5I2D - chains H and J of the 11 polymer chains in the assembly; structure by X-ray diffraction, 4.41 A resolution (low resolution: residue-level contacts below are approximate; hydrogen-bond / salt-bridge calls are withheld).

[Chain H]
Name: Transcriptional regulator, Crp family
Source organism: Thermus thermophilus (strain HB8 / ATCC 27634 / DSM 579)
Reference sequence: Q53W63 (Q53W63_THET8); residues 1-195 here = UniProt positions 1-195
Amino-acid sequence (215 residues; row label = number of the first residue in the row; numbers below 1 keep their minus sign (Met-19 is residue -19)):
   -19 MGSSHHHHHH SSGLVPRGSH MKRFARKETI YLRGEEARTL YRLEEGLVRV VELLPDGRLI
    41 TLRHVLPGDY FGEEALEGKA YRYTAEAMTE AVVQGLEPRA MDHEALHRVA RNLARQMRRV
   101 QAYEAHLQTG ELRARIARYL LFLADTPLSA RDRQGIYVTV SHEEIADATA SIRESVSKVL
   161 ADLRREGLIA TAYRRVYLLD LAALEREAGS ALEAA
Not modelled in the structure: -19 to 0
Sequence notes: initiating methionine (-19); expression tag (-18 to 0)
Curated features (UniProtKB/Swiss-Prot):
  - DNA-binding region: His142 to Ala161 (H-T-H motif)

[Chain J]
Molecule: 72-nt DNA strand
Sequence (72 nucleotides; numbered -14 to 57; the number before each row is that of its first residue; numbers below 1 keep their minus sign (DC-14 is residue -14)):
   -14 CCTGCATCCG TGAGTCGAGG GTAATAACGG CAACGGACGG GCCTTGACTG TGAGGTGGCT
    46 CACAAGGGCC CA
Not modelled in the structure: -14 to -12, 55-57

[Chain H / chain J interface]
Pairs across the interface (14; chain H residue first):
  Arg38(H) - DT45(J)
  Glu111(H) - DG42(J)
  Glu111(H) - DG43(J)
  Leu112(H) - DG43(J)
  Ala150(H) - DC44(J)
  Ser151(H) - DC44(J)
  Ile152(H) - DC44(J)
  Ile152(H) - DT45(J)
  Glu154(H) - DT45(J)
  Glu154(H) - DC46(J)
  Ser155(H) - DG43(J)
  Ser155(H) - DC44(J)
  Tyr173(H) - DG53(J)
  Tyr173(H) - DC54(J)

[Overview]
Chain H and chain J form an interface of 9 and 7 residues respectively.
Chain H is Transcriptional regulator, Crp family (Thermus thermophilus (strain HB8 / ATCC 27634 / DSM 579))
and chain J is a 72-nt DNA strand; the structure, Crystal structure of T. thermophilus TTHB099 class II
transcription activation complex: TAP-RPo, was determined by X-ray diffraction.
